5BR8 - chains A and J of the 21 polymer chains in the assembly; structure by X-ray diffraction, 3.40 A resolution.

Chain A:
Molecule: 16S ribosomal RNA
From: Thermus thermophilus (strain HB8 / ATCC 27634 / DSM 579)
Sequence (1522 nucleotides; numbered 0 to 1544 plus 19 insertion-coded residues; 42 numbers in that range are skipped by the numbering (no residue carries them; nothing is unmodelled there); the number before each row is that of its first residue; a row labelled like 190A-190L holds insertion residues (190A, then the next letters in order); numbering starts at 0):
     0 UUUGUUGGAG AGUUUGAUCC UGGCUCAGGG UGAACGCUGG CGGCGUGCCU AAGACAUGCA
    60 AGUCGUGCGG G
    73 CCGCGGGGUU UU
    88 ACUCCG
    95 UGGUC
   101 AGCGGCGGAC GGGUGAGUAA CGCGUGGGU
  129A G
   130 ACCUACCCGG AAGAGGGGGA CAACCCGGGG AAACUCGGGC UAAUCCCCCA UGUGGACCCG
   190 C
190A-190L CCCUUGGGGUGU
   191 GUCCAAAGGG CUUU
   216 GCCCGCUUCC GGAUGGGCCC GCGUCCCAUC AGCUAGUUGG UGGGGUAAUG GCCCACCAAG
   276 GCGACGACGG GUAGCCGGUC UGAGAGGAUG GCCGGCCACA GGGGCACUGA GACACGGGCC
   336 CCACUCCUAC GGGAGGCAGC AGUUAGGAAU CUUCCGCAAU GGGCGCAAGC CUGACGGAGC
   396 GACGCCGCUU GGAGGAAGAA GCCCUUCGGG GUGUAAACUC CUGAA
   442 CCCGGGACGA AACCCCCGAC GA
   474 GGGGACUGAC GGUACCGGG
   494 GUAAUAGCGC CGGCCAACUC CGUGCCAGCA GCCXCGGUAA UACGGAGGGC GCGAGCGUUA
   554 CCCGGAUUCA CUGGGCGUAA AGGGCGUGUA GGCGGCCUGG GGCGUCCCAU GUGAAAGACC
   614 ACGGCUCAAC CGUGGGGGAG CGUGGGAUAC GCUCAGGCUA GACGGUGGGA GAGGGUGGUG
   674 GAAUUCCCGG AGUAGCGGUG AAAUGCGCAG AUACCGGGAG GAACGCCGAU GGCGAAGGCA
   734 GCCACCUGGU CCACCCGUGA CGCUGAGGCG CGAAAGCGUG GGGAGCAAAC CGGAUUAGAU
   794 ACCCGGGUAG UCCACGCCCU AAACGAUGCG CGCUAGGUCU CUGGGUCU
   848 CCUGGGGGCC GAAGCUAACG CGUUAAGCGC GCCGCCUGGG GAGUACGGCC GCAAGGCUGA
   908 AACUCAAAGG AAUUGACGGG GGCCCGCACA AGCGGUGGAG CAUGUGGUUU AAUUCGAAGX
   968 AACGCGAAGA ACCUUACCAG GCCUUGACAU GCUAGG
 1003A G
  1004 AACCCGGGUG AAAGCCUGGG GUGCCCC
1030A-1030D GCGA
  1031 GGGGAGCCCU AGCACAGGUG CUGCAUGGCC GUCGUCAGCU CGUGCCGUGA GGUGUUGGGU
  1091 UAAGUCCCGC AACGAGCGCA ACCCCCGCCG UUAGUUGCCA GCGGUUCGGC CGGGCACUCU
  1151 AACGGGACUG CCCGCGAAA
  1171 GCGGGAGGAA GGAGGGGACG ACGUCUGGUC AGCAUGGCCC UUACGGCCUG GGCGACACAC
  1231 GUGCUACAAU GCCCACUACA AAGCGAUGCC ACCCGGCAAC GGGGAGCUAA UCGCAAAAAG
  1291 GUGGGCCCAG UUCGGAUUGG GGUCUGCAAC CCGACCCCAU GAAGCCGGAA UCGCUAGUAA
  1351 UCGCGGAUCA G
 1361A C
  1362 CAUGCCGCGG UGAAUACGUU CCCGGGCCUU GUACACACXG CCXGUXACGC CAUGGGAGCG
  1422 GGCUCUACCC GAAGUCGCCG GG
  1446 AGCCUACGGG
  1459 CAGGCGCCGA GGGUAGGGCC CGUGACUGGG GCGAAGUCGU AACAAGGUAG CUGUACCGGA
  1519 AGGUGCGGCU GGAUCCACUC CUUUCU
Not modelled in the structure: 0-4, 1534-1538
Construct notes: expression tag (1534-1544)
Modified positions: PSU (pseudouridine-5'-monophosphate) at position 516, G7M (N7-methyl-guanosine-5'-monophosphate) at position 527, M2G (N2-dimethylguanosine-5'-monophosphate) at position 966, 5MC (5-methylcytidine-5'-monophosphate) at position 967, 2MG (2N-methylguanosine-5'-monophosphate) at position 1207, 5MC (5-methylcytidine-5'-monophosphate) at position 1400, 4OC (4n,o2'-methylcytidine-5'-monophosphate) at position 1402, 5MC (5-methylcytidine-5'-monophosphate) at position 1404, 5MC (5-methylcytidine-5'-monophosphate) at position 1407, UR3 (3-methyluridine-5'-monophoshate) at position 1498, MA6 (6N-dimethyladenosine-5'-monophoshate) at position 1518, MA6 (6N-dimethyladenosine-5'-monophoshate) at position 1519, PSU (pseudouridine-5'-monophosphate) at position 1540, PSU (pseudouridine-5'-monophosphate) at position 1541
Bound ions: Mg2+ site 1: U12, C526, A914; Mg2+ site 2 near G21 (its only coordinating residue here); Mg2+ site 3: C48, U49; Mg2+ site 4 near A53 (its only coordinating residue here); Mg2+ site 5: A59, U387; Mg2+ site 6: G61, U62, G105; Mg2+ site 7: G107, G324; Mg2+ site 8 near A109 (its only coordinating residue here); Mg2+ site 9 near G113 (its only coordinating residue here); Mg2+ site 10: G117, A288; Mg2+ site 11: C121, U125; Mg2+ site 12 near G147 (its only coordinating residue here); 92 more Mg2+ sites not listed
Residues lining bound ligands:
  - paromomycin (PAR), molecule 1: G31, C47, C48, A50, A51, G52, A53, G113, U114, G115, A353, C355, A356, G357, U358, U359, A360, G361, U365, C366
  - paromomycin (PAR), molecule 2: G567, G568, C569, G570, G575, G821, C862, G874, C875, C877, C879, C880
  - paromomycin (PAR), molecule 3: G610, A611, C612, C613, A614, A622, C623, C624, G625, U626
  - paromomycin (PAR), molecule 4: G661, G662, A663, G664, G666, G667, C739, U740, G741, G742, U743
  - paromomycin (PAR), molecule 5: U669, G670, G671, U672, G673, G714, A715, A716, C717, C805, C806
  - paromomycin (PAR), molecule 6: G1405, U1406, 5MC_1407, A1408, C1409, G1489, C1490, G1491, A1492, A1493, G1494, U1495, C1496

Chain J:
Protein: 30S ribosomal protein S10
From: Thermus thermophilus (strain HB8 / ATCC 27634 / DSM 579)
UniProt: Q5SHN7 (RS10_THET8); numbering as in UniProt (aligned over 1-105)
Sequence (105 residues; each row starts with the number of its first residue):
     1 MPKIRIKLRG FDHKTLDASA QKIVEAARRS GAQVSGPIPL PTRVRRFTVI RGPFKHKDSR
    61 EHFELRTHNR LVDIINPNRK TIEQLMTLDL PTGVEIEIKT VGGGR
Not modelled in the structure: 1-2, 102-105

Interface between chain A and chain J:
Residue-residue contacts - 71 pairs, chain A then chain J:
  G963(A) - Phe54(J)  sugar contact
  A964(A) - Phe54(J)  sugar contact
  A964(A) - Lys55(J)  hydrogen bond to the phosphate
  A969(A) - Lys55(J)  salt bridge to the phosphate
  C972(A) - Lys55(J)  sugar contact
  C972(A) - His56(J)  sugar contact
  C972(A) - Lys57(J)  salt bridge to the phosphate
  G973(A) - Ile50(J)  sugar contact
  G973(A) - Pro53(J)  sugar contact
  G973(A) - Phe54(J)  base contact
  G973(A) - Lys55(J)  hydrogen bond to the sugar
  A975(A) - Thr48(J)  base contact
  A975(A) - Arg60(J)  base contact
  G1058(A) - Pro53(J)  base contact
  C1059(A) - Arg51(J)  hydrogen bond to the sugar
  C1059(A) - Pro53(J)  base contact
  C1060(A) - Arg51(J)  sugar contact
  C1060(A) - Gly52(J)  sugar contact
  C1060(A) - His56(J)  hydrogen bond to the sugar
  G1061(A) - Arg51(J)  phosphate contact
  G1061(A) - His56(J)  hydrogen bond to the sugar
  G1061(A) - Ser59(J)  phosphate contact
  A1123(A) - Ser35(J)  phosphate contact
  A1123(A) - Gly36(J)  sugar contact
  A1123(A) - Pro37(J)  hydrogen bond to the sugar
  A1123(A) - Ile38(J)  sugar contact
  A1123(A) - Pro39(J)  base contact
  G1124(A) - Ser35(J)  phosphate contact
  G1124(A) - Ile38(J)  phosphate contact
  U1125(A) - Arg5(J)  hydrogen bond to the base
  U1125(A) - Ile38(J)  sugar contact
  U1125(A) - Asp73(J)  base contact
  U1150(A) - Pro39(J)  hydrogen bond to the sugar
  U1150(A) - Leu40(J)  sugar contact
  U1150(A) - Pro41(J)  sugar contact
  A1151(A) - Pro39(J)  sugar contact
  A1151(A) - Leu40(J)  sugar contact
  A1151(A) - Pro41(J)  sugar contact
  A1151(A) - Thr42(J)  hydrogen bond to the phosphate
  A1151(A) - Arg70(J)  hydrogen bond to the phosphate
  A1152(A) - His13(J)  hydrogen bond to the phosphate
  A1152(A) - Asp17(J)  hydrogen bond to the sugar
  A1152(A) - His68(J)  salt bridge to the phosphate
  A1152(A) - Arg70(J)  salt bridge to the phosphate
  C1153(A) - His13(J)  salt bridge to the phosphate
  C1189(A) - Arg51(J)  salt bridge to the phosphate
  G1197(A) - His56(J)  base contact
  G1198(A) - Pro53(J)  base contact
  G1198(A) - Phe54(J)  sugar contact
  G1198(A) - Lys55(J)  sugar contact
  U1199(A) - Phe54(J)  sugar contact
  G1202(A) - Pro53(J)  base contact
  G1253(A) - Val44(J)  phosphate contact
  C1254(A) - Arg43(J)  salt bridge to the phosphate
  C1254(A) - Val44(J)  phosphate contact
  C1254(A) - Arg45(J)  salt bridge to the phosphate
  G1255(A) - Arg43(J)  salt bridge to the phosphate
  G1255(A) - Arg45(J)  salt bridge to the phosphate
  A1279(A) - Lys7(J)  sugar contact
  A1279(A) - Arg9(J)  salt bridge to the phosphate
  A1279(A) - Arg43(J)  base contact
  A1279(A) - Glu97(J)  phosphate contact
  A1280(A) - Lys7(J)  salt bridge to the phosphate
  A1280(A) - Leu40(J)  phosphate contact
  A1280(A) - Pro41(J)  sugar contact
  U1281(A) - Arg5(J)  base contact
  C1366(A) - Arg60(J)  hydrogen bond to the sugar
  C1367(A) - Thr48(J)  hydrogen bond to the sugar
  C1367(A) - Arg60(J)  sugar contact
  C1367(A) - His62(J)  hydrogen bond to the phosphate
  G1368(A) - His62(J)  salt bridge to the phosphate
Also at the interface, not in a pair above, chain A (33 interface residues in all): A965, A1188
Also at the interface, not in a pair above, chain J (36 interface residues in all): Arg46, Asp58, Glu61, Leu71

Summary:
The interface between chain A and chain J involves 33 residues on one side and 36 on the other; the contacts
include 15 hydrogen bonds and 13 salt bridges. Among the polar pairs are U1125(A)-Arg5(J), G973(A)-Lys55(J)
and C1059(A)-Arg51(J).
Here chain A is 16S ribosomal RNA and chain J is 30S ribosomal protein S10, both from Thermus thermophilus
(strain HB8 / ATCC 27634 / DSM 579). Entry 5BR8 (Ambient-temperature crystal structure of 30S ribosomal
subunit from Thermus thermophilus in complex with paromomycin) was determined by X-ray diffraction.
